5FGA - chains V and W of the 28 polymer chains in the assembly; structure by X-ray diffraction, 2.70 A resolution.

Chain V:
Protein: Proteasome subunit beta type-2
Source organism: Saccharomyces cerevisiae S288c
Notes: EC 3.4.25.1
UniProtKB: P25043 (PSB2_YEAST); residues 1-232 here correspond to UniProt positions 30-261 (UniProt number = residue number + 29)
Sequence (232 residues; row label = number of the first residue in the row):
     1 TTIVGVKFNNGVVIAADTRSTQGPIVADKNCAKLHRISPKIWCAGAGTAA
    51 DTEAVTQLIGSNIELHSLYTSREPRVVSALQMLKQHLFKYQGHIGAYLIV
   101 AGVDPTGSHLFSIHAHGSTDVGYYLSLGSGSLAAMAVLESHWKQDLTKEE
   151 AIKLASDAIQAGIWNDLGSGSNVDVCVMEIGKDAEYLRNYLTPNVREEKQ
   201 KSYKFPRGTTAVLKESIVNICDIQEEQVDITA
Not modelled in the structure: 227-232
Metal / ion sites: Mg2+: Ile-163, Asp-166, Ser-169 (shared with 1 residue of chain L)
Swiss-Prot annotation at these positions:
  - active site: Thr-1 (Nucleophile)
From the paper describing this entry:
  - catalytic residues: Lys-33 (proposed by the authors, not directly observed)

Chain W:
Protein: Proteasome subunit beta type-3
Source organism: Saccharomyces cerevisiae S288c
Notes: EC 3.4.25.1
UniProtKB: P25451 (PSB3_YEAST); residues 0-204 here correspond to UniProt positions 1-205 (UniProt number = residue number + 1)
Sequence (205 residues; each row starts with the number of its first residue; numbering starts at 0):
     0 MSDPSSINGGIVVAMTGKDCVAIACDLRLGSQSLGVSNKFEKIFHYGHVF
    50 LGITGLATDVTTLNEMFRYKTNLYKLKEERAIEPETFTQLVSSSLYERRF
   100 GPYFVGPVVAGINSKSGKPFIAGFDLIGCIDEAKDFIVSGTASDQLFGMC
   150 ESLYEPNLEPEDLFETISQALLNAADRDALSGWGAVVYIIKKDEVVKRYL
   200 KMRQD
Not modelled in the structure: 0
Metal / ion sites: Mg2+ site 1: Ala-174, Asp-177, Ser-180; Mg2+ site 2: Asp-204 (shared with 3 residues of chain K)
Swiss-Prot annotation at these positions:
  - modified residue: Ser-30 (Phosphoserine)
  - cross-link: Lys-69 (Glycyl lysine isopeptide (Lys-Gly) (interchain with G-Cter in ubiquitin))

Interface between chain V and chain W:
Pairs across the interface (59; chain V residue first):
  Ile-25(V) / Asp-143(W)
  Ile-25(V) / Phe-146(W)  hydrophobic
  Val-26(V) / Phe-146(W)
  Ala-27(V) / Asp-130(W)
  Ala-27(V) / Phe-146(W)
  Asp-28(V) / Asp-130(W)
  Lys-29(V) / Glu-150(W)  salt bridge
  Ala-49(V) / Cys-128(W)  hydrophobic
  Ala-50(V) / Tyr-95(W)
  Ala-50(V) / Ile-126(W)  hydrophobic
  Ala-50(V) / Cys-128(W)  hydrophobic
  Asp-51(V) / Tyr-95(W)  hydrogen bond
  Asp-51(V) / Arg-98(W)  salt bridge
  Ala-54(V) / Tyr-95(W)
  Tyr-90(V) / Phe-99(W)  hydrophobic
  His-93(V) / Arg-98(W)  hydrogen bond (backbone-side chain)
  His-93(V) / Phe-99(W)
  Arg-196(V) / Glu-150(W)  salt bridge
  Lys-199(V) / Glu-150(W)
  Lys-199(V) / Ser-151(W)
  Lys-199(V) / Tyr-153(W)
  Ser-202(V) / Glu-154(W)
  Tyr-203(V) / Ser-151(W)
  Tyr-203(V) / Leu-152(W)  hydrophobic
  Lys-204(V) / Asp-161(W)  salt bridge
  Phe-205(V) / Leu-152(W)  hydrophobic
  Phe-205(V) / Gln-168(W)
  Arg-207(V) / Glu-160(W)  salt bridge
  Arg-207(V) / Asp-161(W)  salt bridge
  Gly-208(V) / Glu-164(W)  hydrogen bond (backbone-side chain)
  Thr-209(V) / Glu-164(W)  hydrogen bond (backbone-side chain)
  Thr-210(V) / Glu-164(W)  hydrogen bond
  Thr-210(V) / Ser-167(W)
  Thr-210(V) / Gln-168(W)  hydrogen bond
  Thr-210(V) / Leu-199(W)
  Ala-211(V) / Leu-199(W)
  Ala-211(V) / Lys-200(W)  hydrogen bond (backbone-backbone)
  Val-212(V) / Phe-163(W)  hydrophobic
  Val-212(V) / Tyr-198(W)
  Leu-213(V) / Tyr-198(W)  hydrogen bond (backbone-backbone)
  Leu-213(V) / Leu-199(W)
  Leu-213(V) / Lys-200(W)
  Lys-214(V) / Lys-196(W)
  Lys-214(V) / Arg-197(W)
  Lys-214(V) / Tyr-198(W)  hydrogen bond (backbone-backbone)
  Glu-215(V) / Lys-196(W)
  Glu-215(V) / Arg-197(W)  salt bridge
  Ser-216(V) / Val-195(W)
  Ser-216(V) / Lys-196(W)  hydrogen bond (backbone-backbone)
  Ile-217(V) / Val-194(W)
  Val-218(V) / His-44(W)
  Val-218(V) / Tyr-187(W)  hydrophobic
  Val-218(V) / Val-194(W)  hydrogen bond (backbone-backbone)
  Val-218(V) / Lys-196(W)
  Asn-219(V) / His-44(W)
  Ile-220(V) / Gly-46(W)
  Ile-220(V) / Phe-49(W)  hydrophobic
  Ile-220(V) / Val-194(W)  hydrophobic
  Asp-222(V) / Lys-74(W)  salt bridge
Other interface residues (no listed pair), chain V (36 interface residues in all): Gln-22, Thr-48, Ile-94, Pro-206
Other interface residues (no listed pair), chain W (37 interface residues in all): His-47, Asp-124, Ala-132, Glu-158, Thr-165, Leu-171

Overview:
The interface between chain V and chain W involves 36 residues on one side and 37 on the other; the contacts
include 11 hydrogen bonds and 8 salt bridges. Polar pairs include Lys-29(V)/Glu-150(W), Asp-51(V)/Arg-98(W)
and Arg-196(V)/Glu-150(W). UniProt lists active-site residue Thr-1(V) on chain V. The paper reports the
catalytic residue Lys-33(V).
Here chain V is Proteasome subunit beta type-2 and chain W is Proteasome subunit beta type-3, both from
Saccharomyces cerevisiae S288c. Entry 5FGA (Yeast 20S proteasome beta5-K33A mutant (propeptide expressed in
trans)) was determined by X-ray diffraction, deposited together with 5CZ4, 5CZ5, 5CZ6, 5CZ7, 5CZ8, 5CZ9 and 16
further entries.
